Entry 8Z3Y (electron microscopy, 3.20 A resolution); this record covers chains A and S of the 5 polymer chains in the assembly.

Chain A:
Name: Guanine nucleotide-binding protein G(s) subunit alpha isoforms short
Organism: Homo sapiens
Amino-acid sequence (361 residues; row label = number of the first residue in the row; note: 33 numbers in that range are skipped by the numbering (no residue carries them; nothing is unmodelled there)):
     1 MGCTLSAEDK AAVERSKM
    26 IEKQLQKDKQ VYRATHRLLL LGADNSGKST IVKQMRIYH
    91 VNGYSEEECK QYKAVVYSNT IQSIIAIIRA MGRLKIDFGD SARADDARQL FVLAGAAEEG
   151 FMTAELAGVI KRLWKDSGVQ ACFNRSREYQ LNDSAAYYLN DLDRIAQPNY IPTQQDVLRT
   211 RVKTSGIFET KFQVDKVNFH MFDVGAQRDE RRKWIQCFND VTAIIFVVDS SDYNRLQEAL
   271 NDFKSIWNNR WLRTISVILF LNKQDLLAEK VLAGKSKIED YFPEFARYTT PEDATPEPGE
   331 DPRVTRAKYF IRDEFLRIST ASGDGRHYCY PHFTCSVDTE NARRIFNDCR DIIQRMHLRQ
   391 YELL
Not modelled in the structure: 1-3, 91-211

Chain S:
Name: scFv16
Organism: synthetic construct
Notes: antibody fragment or engineered binder
Amino-acid sequence (285 residues; row label = number of the first residue in the row; note: 4 numbers in that range are skipped by the numbering (no residue carries them; nothing is unmodelled there); a row labelled like 120A-120Q holds insertion residues (120A, then the next letters in order); numbers below 1 keep their minus sign (Met-36 is residue -36)):
   -36 MLLVNQSHQG FNKEHTSKMV SAIVLYVLLA AAAHSAFAVQ LVESGGGLVQ PGGSRKLSCS
    24 ASGFAFSSFG MHWVRQAPEK GLEWVAYISS GSGTIYYADT VKGRFTISRD DPKNTLFLQM
    84 TSLRSEDTAM YYCVRSIYYY GSSPFDFWGQ GTTLTVS
120A-120Q AGGGGSGGGGSGGGGSA
   125 DIVMTQATSS VPVTPGESVS ISCRSSKSLL HSNGNTYLYW FLQRPGQSPQ LLIYRMSNLA
   185 SGVPDRFSGS GSGTAFTLTI SRLEAEDVGV YYCMQHLEYP LTFGAGTKLE L
Not modelled in the structure: -36 to 1, 120A-120Q, 131
Disulfides: Cys147-Cys217

Interface between chain A and chain S:
Pairs across the interface (17):
  Ser6(A) with His155(S); Asn157(S); Tyr161(S), hydrogen bond
  Ala7(A) with His220(S); Leu221(S); Tyr223(S), hydrophobic
  Glu8(A) with Pro107(S); Tyr161(S); Tyr163(S), hydrogen bond; Arg179(S), salt bridge
  Ala11(A) with Tyr101(S), hydrophobic
  Glu14(A) with Ser53(S), hydrogen bond
  Arg15(A) with Ile100(S); Tyr101(S); Tyr102(S)
  Met18(A) with Ser53(S), hydrogen bond; Gly54(S)
Also at the interface, not in a pair above, chain A (11 interface residues in all): Thr4, Leu5, Lys10, Ala12
Also at the interface, not in a pair above, chain S (16 interface residues in all): Ser31, Tyr59

In short:
Chain A and chain S form an interface of 11 and 16 residues respectively; the contacts include 4 hydrogen
bonds and 1 salt bridge. Polar pairs include Glu8(A)-Arg179(S), Ser6(A)-Tyr161(S) and Glu8(A)-Tyr163(S).
Here chain A is Guanine nucleotide-binding protein G(s) subunit alpha isoforms short (Homo sapiens) and chain
S is scFv16 (synthetic construct). Entry 8Z3Y (Cryo-EM structure of of hGPR4-Gs complex in pH6.8) was
determined by electron microscopy.
